5YPO - chains B and C; structure by X-ray diffraction, 2.29 A resolution.

# Chain B
Molecule: Disks large homolog 4
From: Rattus norvegicus
UniProtKB: P31016 (DLG4_RAT); numbering as in UniProt (aligned over 531-713)
Chain sequence (189 residues; row label = number of the first residue in the row):
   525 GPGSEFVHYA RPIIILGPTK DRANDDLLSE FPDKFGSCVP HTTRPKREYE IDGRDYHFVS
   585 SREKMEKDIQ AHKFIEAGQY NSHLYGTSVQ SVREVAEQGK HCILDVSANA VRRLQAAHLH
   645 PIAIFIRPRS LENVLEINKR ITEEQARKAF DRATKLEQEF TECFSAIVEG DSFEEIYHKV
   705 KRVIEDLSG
Not modelled in the structure: 525-530
Differences from the reference sequence: expression tag (525-530)
UniProt features mapped onto this chain:
  - modified residue: Tyr580 (Phosphotyrosine), Ser606 (Phosphoserine), Ser654 (Phosphoserine)
What the authors report for this chain:
  - mutagenesis - R568A/R571A/Y580A/Y609A: abolished binding to Sapap (chain C)
  - disease-associated variants - T611I (12-fold): decreased binding to Sapap (chain C)
  - disease-associated variants - T611I: decreased binding to the full-length SAPAP3

# Chain C
Molecule: Sapap
Chain sequence (15 residues; numbered -4 to 10; the number before each row is that of its first residue; numbers below 1 keep their minus sign (Ala-4 is residue -4)):
    -4 AARRESYLKA TQPSL
Not modelled in the structure: -4
Modified residues: Ser1 (phosphoserine; SEP)

# How chain B and chain C interact
Pairs across the interface - 23 pairs, chain B then chain C:
  Pro564(B) - Arg-1(C)
  Pro564(B) - Tyr2(C)  hydrophobic
  Arg568(B) - Ser1(C)
  Arg571(B) - Ser1(C)
  Arg578(B) - Arg-1(C)  hydrogen bond (backbone-side chain)
  Asp579(B) - Arg-1(C)  hydrogen bond (backbone-side chain)
  Tyr580(B) - Arg-1(C)
  Tyr580(B) - Ser1(C)
  Tyr580(B) - Tyr2(C)
  Glu600(B) - Tyr2(C)  hydrogen bond
  Glu600(B) - Thr6(C)
  Gly602(B) - Ala5(C)
  Gln603(B) - Ala5(C)
  Tyr604(B) - Ser1(C)
  Tyr604(B) - Lys4(C)
  Tyr604(B) - Ala5(C)  hydrophobic
  Tyr609(B) - Ser1(C)
  Tyr609(B) - Tyr2(C)  hydrophobic
  Tyr609(B) - Ala5(C)  hydrophobic
  Gly610(B) - Tyr2(C)
  Thr611(B) - Tyr2(C)  hydrogen bond
  Val630(B) - Tyr2(C)
  Ser631(B) - Gln7(C)  hydrogen bond
Interface residues without a listed pair, chain B (19 interface residues in all): Asp545, Val563, Ala601, Asp629
Interface residues without a listed pair, chain C (9 interface residues in all): Arg-2, Leu3
From the paper, about this interface:
  - interface residues, chain B: Arg571(B), Tyr580(B), Glu600(B), Tyr604(B)
  - hot spots on chain B (mutagenesis) - E600A, T611A: decreased binding to Sapap (chain C)

# Summary
19 residues of chain B face 9 of chain C across their interface; the contacts include 5 hydrogen bonds. Among
the polar pairs are Arg578(B)-Arg-1(C), Asp579(B)-Arg-1(C) and Glu600(B)-Tyr2(C). From the paper: T611I, E600A
and T611A of chain B reduce binding to Sapap (chain C); interface residues Arg571(B), Tyr580(B) and Glu600(B)
among others.
Chain B is Disks large homolog 4 (Rattus norvegicus) and chain C is Sapap; the structure, Crystal structure of
PSD-95 GK domain in complex with phospho-SAPAP peptide, was determined by X-ray diffraction together with 5YPR
from the same study.
